2XLT - chains B and C; structure by X-ray diffraction, 2.20 A resolution.

== Chain B (and C) ==
Molecule: Flavin-containing monooxygenase
Source organism: Methylophaga aminisulfidivorans
Notes: EC 1.14.13.8; chain C of this document is another copy of the same molecule, construct and numbering; everything in this record applies to it too
Reference sequence: Q83XK4 (Q83XK4_9GAMM); residues 6-461 here correspond to UniProt positions 1-456 (UniProt number = residue number - 5)
Chain sequence (461 residues; numbered 1 to 461; the number before each row is that of its first residue):
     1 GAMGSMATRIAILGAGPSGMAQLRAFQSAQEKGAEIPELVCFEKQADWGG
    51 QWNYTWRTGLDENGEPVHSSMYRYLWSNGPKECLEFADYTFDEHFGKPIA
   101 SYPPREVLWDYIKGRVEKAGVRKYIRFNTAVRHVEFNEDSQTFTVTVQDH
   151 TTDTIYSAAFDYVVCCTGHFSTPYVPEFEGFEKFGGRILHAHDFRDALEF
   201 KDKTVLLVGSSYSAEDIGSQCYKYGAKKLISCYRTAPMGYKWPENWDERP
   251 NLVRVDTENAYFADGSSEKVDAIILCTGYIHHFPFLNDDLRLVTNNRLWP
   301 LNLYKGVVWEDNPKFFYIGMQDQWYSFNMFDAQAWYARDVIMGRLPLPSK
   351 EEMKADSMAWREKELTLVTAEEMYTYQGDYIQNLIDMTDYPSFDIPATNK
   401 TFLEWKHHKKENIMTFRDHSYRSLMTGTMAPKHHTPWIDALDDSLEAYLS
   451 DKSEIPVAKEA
Not modelled in the structure: 1-6, 453-461
Construct notes: expression tag (1-5); conflict Ala158 (Glu153 in Q83XK4), Ala159 (Glu154 in Q83XK4)
Small-molecule neighbours:
  - FAD (flavin-adenine dinucleotide): Gly14, Ala15, Gly16, Pro17, Ser18, Gly19, Phe42, Glu43, Lys44, Gln45, Gly49, Gly50, Gln51, Trp52, His68, Ser70, Met71, Tyr72, Leu75, Trp76, Ser77, Asn78, Leu84, Thr129, Ala130, Val131, Cys166, Thr167, Gly168, Phe170, Ser171, Phe285, Ile318, Gln323, Ser326, Phe327, Phe330
  - NA0 (3-acetylpyridine adenine dinucleotide phosphate): Asn78, Phe170, Tyr174, Pro176, Phe178, Val208, Gly209, Ser210, Ser211, Tyr212, Ser213, Arg234, Thr235, Asn251, Cys276, Thr277, Gly278, Tyr279, Asn296, Asp322, Gln323, Trp324, Phe402, Trp405
Reported in the primary citation:
  - binding site for flavin-adenine dinucleotide: Asn78
  - catalytic residues: Asn78
  - binding site for NA0: Asn78
  - mutagenesis - N78S: abolished catalytic activity
  - mutagenesis - N78S (0.7 s-1): unchanged catalytic activity on NADPH
  - mutagenesis - N78D, N78K: abolished catalytic activity on trimethylamine
  - mutagenesis - N78D (>20-fold): decreased binding to NADPH
  - mutagenesis - N78D (30-fold): decreased catalytic activity
  - mutagenesis - N78K: decreased catalytic activity on NADPH
  - mutagenesis - N78K: decreased catalytic activity on oxygen

== Interface between chain B and chain C ==
Residue-residue contacts - 60 pairs, chain B then chain C:
  Trp56(B) - Val175(C)  hydrophobic
  Trp56(B) - Pro176(C)
  Trp56(B) - Glu177(C)  hydrogen bond
  Trp56(B) - Phe181(C)  hydrophobic
  Arg57(B) - Val175(C)  hydrogen bond (side chain-backbone)
  Arg57(B) - Glu177(C)
  Gly59(B) - Gly59(C)
  Leu60(B) - Leu60(C)  hydrophobic
  Leu60(B) - Pro173(C)
  Asn63(B) - Ile280(C)
  Gly64(B) - Thr172(C)
  Gly64(B) - His282(C)
  Arg73(B) - Glu182(C)  hydrogen bond (side chain-backbone)
  Arg73(B) - Lys183(C)
  Arg132(B) - Pro284(C)
  His133(B) - His133(C)
  Glu135(B) - Glu135(C)
  Gln148(B) - Arg291(C)  hydrogen bond
  Asp153(B) - Arg291(C)  salt bridge
  Asp153(B) - Val293(C)
  Thr154(B) - Asp288(C)
  Ile155(B) - Leu286(C)
  Ile155(B) - Asn287(C)
  Ile155(B) - Asp288(C)  hydrogen bond (backbone-side chain)
  Ile155(B) - Arg291(C)
  Thr172(B) - Gly64(C)
  Pro173(B) - Leu60(C)
  Val175(B) - Trp56(C)  hydrophobic
  Val175(B) - Arg57(C)  hydrogen bond (backbone-side chain)
  Pro176(B) - Trp56(C)
  Glu177(B) - Trp56(C)  hydrogen bond
  Glu177(B) - Arg57(C)
  Phe181(B) - Trp56(C)  hydrophobic
  Glu182(B) - Arg73(C)  hydrogen bond (backbone-side chain)
  Lys183(B) - Arg73(C)
  Phe184(B) - Asp196(C)
  Gly185(B) - Asp196(C)
  Gly185(B) - Leu198(C)
  Gly185(B) - Glu199(C)  hydrogen bond (backbone-backbone)
  Arg187(B) - Arg187(C)
  Arg187(B) - Glu199(C)
  Ile188(B) - Trp56(C)  hydrophobic
  Asp196(B) - Phe184(C)
  Asp196(B) - Gly185(C)
  Leu198(B) - Gly185(C)
  Glu199(B) - Gly185(C)  hydrogen bond (backbone-backbone)
  Glu199(B) - Arg187(C)
  Lys203(B) - Lys203(C)
  Ile280(B) - Asn63(C)
  His282(B) - Gly64(C)
  Pro284(B) - Arg132(C)
  Leu286(B) - Ile155(C)
  Asn287(B) - Thr146(C)
  Asn287(B) - Ile155(C)
  Asp288(B) - Thr154(C)
  Asp288(B) - Ile155(C)  hydrogen bond (side chain-backbone)
  Arg291(B) - Gln148(C)  hydrogen bond
  Arg291(B) - Asp153(C)  salt bridge
  Arg291(B) - Ile155(C)
  Val293(B) - Asp153(C)
Also at the interface, not in a pair above, chain B (48 interface residues in all): Tyr54, Thr58, Glu62, Glu65, Pro66, Thr146, Ser171, Gly186, Asp193, Leu275
Also at the interface, not in a pair above, chain C (47 interface residues in all): Tyr54, Thr58, Glu62, Glu65, Pro66, Ser171, Ile188, Asp193, Leu275

== Overview ==
The interface between chain B and chain C involves 48 residues on one side and 47 on the other, with 12
hydrogen bonds and 2 salt bridges. Polar contacts include Asp153(B)-Arg291(C), Trp56(B)-Glu177(C) and
Arg57(B)-Val175(C). The paper reports the catalytic residue Asn78(B); N78D and N78K of chain B abolish
catalytic activity on trimethylamine.
Chain B and chain C are both Flavin-containing monooxygenase (Methylophaga aminisulfidivorans); the structure,
Joint-functions of protein residues and NADP(H) in oxygen-activation by flavin-containing monooxygenase:
complex with 3-Acetylpyridine adenine dinucleotide ..., was determined by X-ray diffraction together with
2XLP, 2XLR, 2XLS and 2XLU from the same study.
